PDB entry 2UUC | X-ray diffraction, 3.10 A resolution | chains A and J of the 23 polymer chains in the assembly

== Chain A ==
Molecule: 16S Ribosomal RNA
From: Thermus thermophilus
Sequence (1522 nucleotides; numbered 0 to 1544 plus 21 insertion-coded residues; 44 numbers in that range are skipped by the numbering (no residue carries them; nothing is unmodelled there); the number before each row is that of its first residue; a row labelled like 189A-189L holds insertion residues (189A, then the next letters in order); numbering starts at 0):
     0 UUUGUUGGAG AGUUUGAUCC UGGCUCAGGG UGAACGCUGG CGGCGUGCCU AAGACAUGCA
    60 AGUCGUGCGG GCCG
    76 CGGGGUUUU
    88 ACUCCG
    96 UGGUCAGCGG CGGACGGGUG AGUAACGCGU GGGU
  129A G
   130 ACCUACCCGG AAGAGGGGGA CAACCCGGGG AAACUCGGGC UAAUCCCCCA UGUGGACCCG
189A-189L CCCCUUGGGGUG
   190 UGUCCAAAGG GCUUU
   216 GCCCGCUUCC GGAUGGGCCC GCGUCCCAUC AGCUAGUUGG UGGGGUAAUG GCCCACCAAG
   276 GCGACGACGG GUAGCCGGUC UGAGAGGAUG GCCGGCCACA GGGGCACUGA GACACGGGCC
   336 CCACUCCUAC GGGAGGCAGC AGUUAGGAAU CUUCCGCAAU GGGCGCAAGC CUGACGGAGC
   396 GACGCCGCUU GGAGGAAGAA GCCCUUCGGG GUGUAAACUC CUGA
   441 ACCCGGGACG AAACCCCC
   460 GA
   470 CGAGGGGA
   479 CUGACGGUAC CGGGGUAA
   498 UAGCGCCGGC CAACUCCGUG CCAGCAGCCG CGGUAAUACG GAGGGCGCGA GCGUUACCCG
   558 GAUUCACUGG GCGUAAAGGG CGUGUAGGCG GCCUGGGGCG UCCCAUGUGA AAGACCACGG
   618 CUCAACCGUG GGGGAGCGUG GGAUACGCUC AGGCUAGACG GUGGGAGAGG GUGGUGGAAU
   678 UCCCGGAGUA GCGGUGAAAU GCGCAGAUAC CGGGAGGAAC GCCGAUGGCG AAGGCAGCCA
   738 CCUGGUCCAC CCGUGACGCU GAGGCGCGAA AGCGUGGGGA GCAAACCGGA UUAGAUACCC
   798 GGGUAGUCCA CGCCCUAAAC GAUGCGCGCU AGGUCUCUGG GUCU
   848 CCUGGGGGCC GAAGCUAACG CGUUAAGCGC GCCGCCUGGG GAGUACGGCC GCAAGGCUGA
   908 AACUCAAAGG AAUUGACGGG GGCCCGCACA AGCGGUGGAG CAUGUGGUUU AAUUCGAAGC
   968 AACGCGAAGA ACCUUACCAG GCCUUGACAU GCUA
 1001A G
  1002 GGAACCCGGG UGAAAGCCUG GGGUGCCCC
1030A-1030D GCGA
  1031 GGGGAGCCCU AGCACAGGUG CUGCAUGGCC GUCGUCAGCU CGUGCCGUGA GGUGUUGGGU
  1091 UAAGUCCCGC AACGAGCGCA ACCCCCGCCG UUAGUUGCCA GCGGUUCGGC CGGGCACUCU
  1151 AACGGGACUG CCCGCG
  1168 AAAGCGGGAG GAAGGAGGGG ACGACGUCUG GUCAGCAUGG CCCUUACGGC CUGGGCGACA
  1228 CACGUGCUAC AAUGCCCACU ACAAAGCGAU GCCACCCGGC AACGGGGAGC UAAUCGCAAA
  1288 AAGGUGGGCC CAGUUCGGAU UGGGGUCUGC AACCCGACCC CAUGAAGCCG GAAUCGCUAG
  1348 UAAUCGCGGA UCAGCC
 1363A A
  1364 UGCCGCGGUG AAUACGUUCC CGGGCCUUGU ACACACCGCC CGUCACGCCA UGGGAGCGGG
  1424 CUCUACCCGA AGUCGCCGG
1442A-1442B GA
  1443 GCCUA
  1452 C
  1456 GGGCAGGCGC CGAGGGUAGG GCCCGUGACU GGGGCGAAGU CGUAACAAGG UAGCUGUACC
  1516 GGAAGGUGCG GCUGGAUCAC CUCCUUUCU
Unresolved in the structure: 0-4, 1534-1538
Metal / ion sites: Mg2+ site 1: U12, G21, G22; Mg2+ site 2: U12, C526, A914; K+ site 1 near U14 (its only coordinating residue here); Mg2+ site 3 near G21 (its only coordinating residue here); Mg2+ site 4: U37, G38; Mg2+ site 5 near C48 (its only coordinating residue here); Mg2+ site 6: C48, G115; Mg2+ site 7 near A53 (its only coordinating residue here); Mg2+ site 8: C58, U387, G388; Mg2+ site 9: A59, U387; Mg2+ site 10: G61, U62, G105; Mg2+ site 11: G107, G326; 105 more Mg2+ sites not listed; 44 more K+ sites not listed
Ligand contacts: paromomycin (PAR): G1405, U1406, C1407, A1408, C1409, C1490, G1491, A1492, A1493, G1494, U1495, C1496

== Chain J ==
Protein: 30S ribosomal protein S10
From: Thermus thermophilus
UniProtKB: Q5SHN7 (RS10_THET8); residues 2-105 here correspond to UniProt positions 1-104 (UniProt number = residue number - 1)
Sequence (105 residues; row label = number of the first residue in the row):
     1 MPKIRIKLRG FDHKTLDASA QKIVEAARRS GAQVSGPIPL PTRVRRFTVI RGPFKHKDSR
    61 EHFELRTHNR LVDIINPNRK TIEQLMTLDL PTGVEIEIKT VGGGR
Unresolved in the structure: 1-2, 102-105

== Chain A / chain J interface ==
Pairs across the interface (75):
  G963(A) with Phe-54(J), base contact
  A964(A) with Phe-54(J), sugar contact; Lys-55(J), hydrogen bond to the sugar
  A969(A) with Lys-55(J), salt bridge to the phosphate
  C972(A) with Lys-55(J), sugar contact; His-56(J), sugar contact; Lys-57(J), salt bridge to the phosphate
  G973(A) with Ile-50(J), sugar contact; Pro-53(J), sugar contact; Phe-54(J), base contact; Lys-55(J), hydrogen bond to the sugar; Lys-57(J), salt bridge to the phosphate
  A975(A) with Thr-48(J), base contact; Lys-57(J), salt bridge to the phosphate; Arg-60(J), base contact
  G1058(A) with Pro-53(J), base contact
  C1059(A) with Arg-51(J), hydrogen bond to the sugar; Gly-52(J), sugar contact; Pro-53(J), base contact
  C1060(A) with Arg-51(J), sugar contact; Gly-52(J), sugar contact; His-56(J), sugar contact
  G1061(A) with His-56(J), hydrogen bond to the sugar; Ser-59(J), phosphate contact
  A1123(A) with Arg-28(J), salt bridge to the phosphate; Ser-35(J), sugar contact; Gly-36(J), phosphate contact; Pro-37(J), hydrogen bond to the sugar; Ile-38(J), sugar contact; Pro-39(J), base contact
  G1124(A) with Val-34(J), phosphate contact; Ser-35(J), phosphate contact; Gly-36(J), phosphate contact; Ile-38(J), sugar contact
  U1125(A) with Arg-5(J), hydrogen bond to the base; Ser-35(J), phosphate contact; Ile-38(J), phosphate contact; Asp-73(J), base contact
  U1150(A) with Pro-39(J), hydrogen bond to the sugar; Leu-40(J), sugar contact; Pro-41(J), sugar contact
  A1151(A) with Pro-39(J), sugar contact; Leu-40(J), sugar contact; Pro-41(J), phosphate contact; Thr-42(J), hydrogen bond to the phosphate; Arg-70(J), hydrogen bond to the phosphate
  A1152(A) with His-13(J), hydrogen bond to the phosphate; Asp-17(J), sugar contact; His-68(J), salt bridge to the phosphate; Arg-70(J), salt bridge to the phosphate
  C1153(A) with His-13(J), salt bridge to the phosphate
  A1188(A) with Arg-51(J), phosphate contact
  C1189(A) with Arg-51(J), salt bridge to the phosphate; Glu-61(J), phosphate contact
  G1197(A) with His-56(J), base contact
  G1198(A) with Pro-53(J), base contact; Phe-54(J), sugar contact
  U1199(A) with Phe-54(J), sugar contact
  G1202(A) with Pro-53(J), base contact
  G1253(A) with Val-44(J), phosphate contact
  C1254(A) with Arg-43(J), salt bridge to the phosphate; Val-44(J), phosphate contact; Arg-45(J), phosphate contact
  G1255(A) with Arg-43(J), salt bridge to the phosphate
  A1279(A) with Arg-9(J), salt bridge to the phosphate; Arg-43(J), base contact
  A1280(A) with Lys-7(J), phosphate contact; Leu-40(J), sugar contact; Pro-41(J), sugar contact
  U1281(A) with Arg-5(J), base contact
  C1366(A) with Arg-60(J), hydrogen bond to the sugar
  C1367(A) with Thr-48(J), hydrogen bond to the sugar; Arg-60(J), sugar contact; His-62(J), hydrogen bond to the sugar
  G1368(A) with His-62(J), salt bridge to the phosphate
Also at the interface, not in a pair above, chain A (34 interface residues in all): A965, U1278
Also at the interface, not in a pair above, chain J (36 interface residues in all): Arg-46, Glu-97

== Overview ==
Chain A and chain J form an interface of 34 and 36 residues respectively, with 13 hydrogen bonds and 13 salt
bridges. Among the polar pairs are U1125(A)/Arg-5(J), A964(A)/Lys-55(J) and G973(A)/Lys-55(J). Chain A binds
paromomycin.
Here chain A is 16S Ribosomal RNA and chain J is 30S ribosomal protein S10, both from Thermus thermophilus.
Entry 2UUC (Structure of the Thermus thermophilus 30S ribosomal subunit complexed with a Valine-ASL with cmo5U
in position ...) was determined by X-ray diffraction (same publication as 2UU9, 2UUA and 2UUB).
